Entry 4C4W (X-ray diffraction, 2.95 A resolution); this record covers chains A and B of the 4 polymer chains in the assembly.

[Chain A (and B)]
Molecule: U1 small nuclear ribonucleoprotein A
Source organism: Homo sapiens
Notes: fragment: rrm 1 domain, residues 1-102; chain B of this document is another copy of the same molecule, construct and numbering; everything in this record applies to it too
UniProt: P09012 (SNRPA_HUMAN); residue numbers follow UniProt; this construct covers 1-102
Chain sequence (102 residues; numbered 1 to 102; the number before each row is that of its first residue):
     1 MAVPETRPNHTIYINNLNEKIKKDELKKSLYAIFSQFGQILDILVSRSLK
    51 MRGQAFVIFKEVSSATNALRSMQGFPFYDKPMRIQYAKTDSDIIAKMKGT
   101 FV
Disordered / not traced: 1-5, 102 (chain B: 1-6, 102)
Swiss-Prot annotation at these positions:
  - modified residue: Ala-2 (N-acetylalanine), Lys-60 (N6-acetyllysine)
  - mutagenesis: Thr-11 (T11V: Abolishes RNA binding), Tyr-13 (Y13F: Substantially reduces RNA binding), Asn-15 (N15V: Abolishes RNA binding), Asn-16 (N16V: Substantially reduces RNA binding), Arg-52 (R52Q: Abolishes RNA binding)

[How chain A and chain B interact]
Contacting residue pairs (18; chain A residue first):
  Glu-25(A) / Lys-28(B)
  Lys-28(A) / Glu-25(B)
  Ser-29(A) / Ser-29(B)
  Ser-29(A) / Ala-32(B)
  Ala-32(A) / Tyr-78(B)  hydrophobic
  Ile-33(A) / Ile-33(B)  hydrophobic
  Ser-35(A) / Tyr-78(B)
  Gln-36(A) / Phe-75(B)
  Gln-36(A) / Pro-76(B)
  Gln-36(A) / Asp-79(B)
  Met-72(A) / Phe-75(B)  hydrophobic
  Phe-75(A) / Gln-36(B)
  Phe-75(A) / Met-72(B)  hydrophobic
  Pro-76(A) / Gln-36(B)  hydrogen bond (backbone-side chain)
  Tyr-78(A) / Ala-32(B)  hydrogen bond (backbone-backbone)
  Tyr-78(A) / Ser-35(B)
  Asp-79(A) / Ser-35(B)  hydrogen bond (backbone-side chain)
  Asp-79(A) / Gln-36(B)
Other interface residues (no listed pair), chain A (13 interface residues in all): Phe-77
Other interface residues (no listed pair), chain B (14 interface residues in all): Tyr-31, Phe-77

[Summary]
13 residues of chain A face 14 of chain B across their interface, with 3 hydrogen bonds. Polar contacts
include Pro-76(A)/Gln-36(B), Asp-79(A)/Ser-35(B) and Tyr-78(A)/Ala-32(B). Curated annotation (UniProt) lists 5
mutagenesis sites on chain A.
Both chains are U1 small nuclear ribonucleoprotein A (Homo sapiens). Entry 4C4W (Structure of a rare,
non-standard sequence k-turn bound by L7Ae protein) was determined by X-ray diffraction.
